5HYS - chains A and G of the 6 polymer chains in the assembly; structure by X-ray diffraction, 2.50 A resolution.

Chain A:
Name: Epididymis luminal protein 214
Source organism: Homo sapiens
Chain sequence (222 residues; row label = number of the first residue in the row):
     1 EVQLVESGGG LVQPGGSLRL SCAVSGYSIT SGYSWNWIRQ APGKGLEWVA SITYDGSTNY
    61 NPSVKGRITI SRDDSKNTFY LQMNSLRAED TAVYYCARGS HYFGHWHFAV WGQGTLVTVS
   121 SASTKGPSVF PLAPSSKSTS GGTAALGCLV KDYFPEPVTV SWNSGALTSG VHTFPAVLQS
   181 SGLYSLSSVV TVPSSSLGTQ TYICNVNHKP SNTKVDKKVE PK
Cystine bridges: C22-C96, C148-C204

Chain G:
Name: Ig epsilon chain C region
Source organism: Homo sapiens
Notes: fragment: Ig-like 3 and Ig-like 4 domains, residues 209-428
UniProt: P01854 (IGHE_HUMAN); residues 328-547 here correspond to UniProt positions 209-428 (UniProt number = residue number - 119)
Chain sequence (230 residues; row label = number of the first residue in the row):
   325 ADPAADSNPR CVSAYLSRPS PFDLFIRKSP TITCLVVDLA PSKGTVNLTW SRASGKPVNH
   385 STRKEEKQRN GTLTVTSTLP VGTRDWIEGE TYQCRVTHPH LPRALMRSTT KTSGPRAAPE
   445 VYAFATPEWP GSRDKRTLAC LIQNFMPEDI SVQWLHNEVQ LPDARHSTTQ PRKTKGSGFF
   505 VFSRLEVTRA EWEQKDEFIC RAVHEAASPS QTVQRAVSVN PGKAADDDDK
Unresolved in the structure: 325-331, 546-554
Sequence notes: expression tag (325-327, 548-554); engineered mutation A328 (Cys209 in P01854), C335 (Gly216 in P01854)
UniProt features mapped onto this chain:
  - glycosylation (N-linked (GlcNAc...) asparagine): N371, N383, N394
Cystine bridges: C358-C418, C464-C524
Covalently attached groups: glycan linked to N394
Reported in the primary citation:
  - contacts within the chain: R376-E414 (salt bridge)
  - binding site for sulfate ion: R427
  - mutagenesis - R419N: abolished binding to omalizumab
  - mutagenesis - R419N: decreased binding to Fc RIalpha
  - mutagenesis - G335C: unchanged binding to omalizumab
  - mutagenesis - G335C: abolished binding to Fc RIalpha
  - post-translational modification sites: N371, N394 (citing earlier work)

Chain A / chain G interface:
Contacting residue pairs - 24 pairs, chain A then chain G:
  Y27(A) with E412(G)
  S31(A) with K380(G), hydrogen bond (backbone-side chain)
  G32(A) with S378(G)
  Y33(A) with A377(G); S378(G), hydrogen bond (backbone-backbone); E414(G), hydrogen bond
  Y54(A) with S378(G); G379(G); K380(G)
  S100(A) with A377(G)
  H101(A) with S375(G), hydrogen bond; R376(G), hydrogen bond (side chain-backbone); A377(G), hydrogen bond (backbone-backbone); G379(G); Q417(G)
  Y102(A) with Q417(G); R419(G); M430(G)
  F103(A) with T373(G); W374(G); S375(G), hydrogen bond (backbone-side chain); R419(G)
  W106(A) with S378(G); G379(G)
Interface residues without a listed pair, chain G (14 interface residues in all): P381
The authors on this interface:
  - residue pairs: S31(A)-K380(G) (hydrogen bond)
  - interface residues, chain A: Y33(A), H101(A), Y102(A), F103(A)
  - interface residues, chain G: R376(G), A377(G), S378(G)

Summary:
10 residues of chain A and 14 residues of chain G are in contact; the contacts include 7 hydrogen bonds. Polar
pairs include S31(A)-K380(G), Y33(A)-E414(G) and H101(A)-S375(G). The authors report a hydrogen bond between
S31(A) and K380(G). From the paper: a binding site for sulfate ion at R427(G); R419N of chain G abolishes
binding to omalizumab.
Here chain A is Epididymis luminal protein 214 and chain G is Ig epsilon chain C region, both from Homo
sapiens. Entry 5HYS (Structure of IgE complexed with omalizumab) was determined by X-ray diffraction.
